Entry 2GVC (X-ray diffraction, 2.22 A resolution); this record covers chains A and B.

== Chain A (and B) ==
Protein: monooxygenase
From: Schizosaccharomyces pombe
Notes: chain B of this document is another copy of the same molecule, construct and numbering; everything in this record applies to it too
UniProtKB: Q9HFE4 (Q9HFE4_SCHPO); numbering as in UniProt (aligned over 1-447)
Sequence (447 residues; row label = number of the first residue in the row):
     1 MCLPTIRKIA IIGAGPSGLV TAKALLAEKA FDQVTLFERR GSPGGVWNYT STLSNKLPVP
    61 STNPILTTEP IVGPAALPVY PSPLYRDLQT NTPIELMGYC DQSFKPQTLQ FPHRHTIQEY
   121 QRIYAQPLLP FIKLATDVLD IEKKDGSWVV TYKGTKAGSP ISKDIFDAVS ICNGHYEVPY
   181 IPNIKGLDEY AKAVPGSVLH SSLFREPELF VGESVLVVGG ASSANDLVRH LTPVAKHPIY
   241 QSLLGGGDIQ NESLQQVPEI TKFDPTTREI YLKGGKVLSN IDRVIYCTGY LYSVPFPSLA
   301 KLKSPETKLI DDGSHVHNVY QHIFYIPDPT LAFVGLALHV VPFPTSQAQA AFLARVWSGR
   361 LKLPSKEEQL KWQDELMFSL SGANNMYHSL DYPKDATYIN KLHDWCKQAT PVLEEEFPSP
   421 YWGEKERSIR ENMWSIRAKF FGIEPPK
Unresolved in the structure: 1-2, 445-447
Differences from the reference sequence: modified residue (1, 97, 377, 386, 433)
Modified residues: Mse1 (selenomethionine); Mse97, Mse377, Mse386, Mse433 (selenomethionine; parent Met)
UniProt features mapped onto this chain:
  - binding site (FAD): Gly13 to Ser17, Glu38, Val46, Trp47, Asn91, Thr92, Asp137, Val138
  - binding site (NADP(+)): Thr90, Asn91, Ser223 to Asp226
Ligand contacts:
  - FAD (flavin-adenine dinucleotide): Ile12, Gly13, Ala14, Gly15, Pro16, Ser17, Gly18, Phe37, Glu38, Arg39, Arg40, Gly45, Val46, Trp47, Pro83, Leu84, Leu88, Gln89, Thr90, Asn91, Thr92, Thr136, Asp137, Val138, Cys172, Asn173, Gly174, Tyr176, Phe296, Gly335, Pro342, Phe343
  - 1-methyl-1,3-dihydro-2H-imidazole-2-thione (MMZ): Asn91, Tyr176, Ser222, Ser223, Tyr290
  - hydrogen peroxide (PEO): Asn91, Thr92, Val340, Pro342

== Interface between chain A and chain B ==
Pairs across the interface - 55 pairs, chain A then chain B:
  Gly41(A) with Arg86(B), hydrogen bond (backbone-side chain); Glu206(B); Glu208(B)
  Ser42(A) with Arg86(B); Glu206(B)
  Thr50(A) with Ser51(B)
  Ser51(A) with Thr50(B); Ser51(B), hydrogen bond (backbone-side chain); Thr52(B), hydrogen bond
  Thr52(A) with Ser51(B), hydrogen bond; Thr52(B), hydrogen bond
  Leu53(A) with Ala75(B); Ala76(B), hydrophobic
  Pro74(A) with Pro195(B), hydrophobic; Gly196(B); Arg283(B), hydrogen bond (backbone-side chain)
  Ala75(A) with Leu53(B); Leu199(B), hydrophobic; Leu209(B)
  Ala76(A) with Leu53(B), hydrophobic; Leu209(B), hydrophobic
  Leu77(A) with Glu206(B); Leu209(B), hydrophobic
  Arg86(A) with Gly41(B), hydrogen bond (side chain-backbone); Ser42(B)
  Gln89(A) with Arg122(B)
  Lys105(A) with Gln107(B), hydrogen bond (side chain-backbone)
  Pro106(A) with Pro106(B), hydrophobic
  Gln107(A) with Lys105(B), hydrogen bond (backbone-side chain); Pro106(B)
  Leu109(A) with Arg122(B)
  His113(A) with Glu119(B), salt bridge; Arg122(B)
  His115(A) with Gln118(B), hydrogen bond; Glu119(B), salt bridge
  Gln118(A) with His115(B)
  Glu119(A) with His113(B), salt bridge; His115(B), salt bridge
  Arg122(A) with Leu109(B); His113(B)
  Lys156(A) with Leu209(B), hydrogen bond (side chain-backbone); Val211(B), hydrogen bond (side chain-backbone); Glu213(B)
  Gly196(A) with Pro74(B)
  Leu199(A) with Ala75(B), hydrophobic
  Glu206(A) with Gly41(B); Leu77(B)
  Glu208(A) with Gly41(B)
  Leu209(A) with Ala75(B); Ala76(B), hydrophobic; Leu77(B); Lys156(B)
  Val211(A) with Lys156(B), hydrogen bond (backbone-side chain)
  Glu213(A) with Lys156(B)
  Arg283(A) with Pro74(B), hydrogen bond (side chain-backbone)
Interface residues without a listed pair, chain A (38 interface residues in all): Tyr49, Val79, Thr108, Leu134, Ala135, Pro195, Leu203, Phe210
Interface residues without a listed pair, chain B (38 interface residues in all): Tyr49, Pro78, Val79, Gln89, Thr108, Leu134, Ala135, Leu203

== Summary ==
The chain A/chain B interface involves 38 residues from each chain, with 14 hydrogen bonds and 4 salt bridges.
Among the polar pairs are His113(A)-Glu119(B), His115(A)-Glu119(B) and Gly41(A)-Arg86(B). Ligands of chain A:
hydrogen peroxide, flavin-adenine dinucleotide and 1-methyl-1,3-dihydro-2H-imidazole-2-thione.
Both chains are monooxygenase (Schizosaccharomyces pombe). Entry 2GVC (Crystal structure of flavin-containing
monooxygenase (FMO)from S.pombe and substrate (methimazole) complex) was determined by X-ray diffraction (same
publication as 2GV8).
